8C8Q - chains C and G of the 13 polymer chains in the assembly; structure by electron microscopy, 3.36 A resolution.

[Chain C]
Name: Cytochrome c oxidase subunit 3
Organism: Schizosaccharomyces pombe
Notes: EC 7.1.1.9
UniProtKB: P14575 (COX3_SCHPO); residues 1-269 here = UniProt positions 1-269
Chain sequence (269 residues; row label = number of the first residue in the row):
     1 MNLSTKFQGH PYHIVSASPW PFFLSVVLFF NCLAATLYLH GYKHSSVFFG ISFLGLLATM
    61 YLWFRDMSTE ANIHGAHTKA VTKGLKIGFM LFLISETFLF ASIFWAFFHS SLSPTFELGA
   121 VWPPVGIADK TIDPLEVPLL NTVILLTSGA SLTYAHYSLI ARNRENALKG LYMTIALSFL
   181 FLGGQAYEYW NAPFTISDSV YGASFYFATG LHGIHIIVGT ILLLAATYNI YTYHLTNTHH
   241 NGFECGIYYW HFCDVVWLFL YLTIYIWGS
Not modelled in the structure: 1

[Chain G]
Name: Cytochrome c oxidase subunit 7
Organism: Schizosaccharomyces pombe
UniProtKB: G2TRP5 (COX7_SCHPO); numbering as in UniProt (aligned over 1-59)
Chain sequence (59 residues; row label = number of the first residue in the row):
     1 MKNTIVQQQR FLQSIHKPTY LQRPGSFALV YPYYAVMAGL GLYSLYASGR VIFGKKDAF
Not modelled in the structure: 1, 59

[Interface between chain C and chain G]
Residue-residue contacts - 35 pairs, chain C then chain G:
  Ala-17(C) / Tyr-20(G)  hydrophobic
  Pro-19(C) / Tyr-20(G)
  Phe-23(C) / Tyr-33(G)
  Phe-23(C) / Tyr-34(G)  hydrophobic
  Phe-23(C) / Met-37(G)  hydrophobic
  Val-27(C) / Met-37(G)  hydrophobic
  Phe-29(C) / Ser-44(G)
  Phe-30(C) / Met-37(G)  hydrophobic
  Phe-30(C) / Leu-40(G)  hydrophobic
  Phe-30(C) / Gly-41(G)
  Phe-30(C) / Ser-44(G)
  Leu-33(C) / Ser-44(G)
  Leu-37(C) / Ala-47(G)  hydrophobic
  Leu-37(C) / Val-51(G)  hydrophobic
  Gly-41(C) / Lys-56(G)
  Tyr-42(C) / Lys-55(G)
  Lys-43(C) / Arg-50(G)  hydrogen bond (backbone-side chain)
  Lys-43(C) / Asp-57(G)
  His-44(C) / Tyr-43(G)  hydrogen bond (backbone-side chain)
  Phe-48(C) / Leu-40(G)  hydrophobic
  Ile-51(C) / Leu-40(G)  hydrophobic
  Thr-59(C) / Tyr-33(G)
  Leu-62(C) / Leu-29(G)
  Arg-65(C) / Arg-23(G)
  Arg-65(C) / Ser-26(G)  hydrogen bond
  Asp-66(C) / Thr-19(G)
  Asp-66(C) / Tyr-20(G)
  Thr-69(C) / Thr-19(G)
  Thr-69(C) / Arg-23(G)  hydrogen bond
  Glu-70(C) / Thr-19(G)
  Asn-72(C) / Gln-9(G)  hydrogen bond (backbone-side chain)
  Ile-73(C) / Gln-13(G)  hydrogen bond (backbone-side chain)
  His-74(C) / Gln-22(G)  hydrogen bond
  Tyr-233(C) / Asn-3(G)
  His-234(C) / Ile-5(G)
Also at the interface, not in a pair above, chain C (32 interface residues in all): Ser-16, Ser-18, Trp-20, Val-26, Ser-52, Gly-55, Tyr-231
Also at the interface, not in a pair above, chain G (29 interface residues in all): Lys-2, Gln-8, Leu-12, Pro-18, Val-30, Ser-48

[In short]
32 residues of chain C and 29 residues of chain G are in contact, with 7 hydrogen bonds. Polar pairs include
Lys-43(C)/Arg-50(G), His-44(C)/Tyr-43(G) and Arg-65(C)/Ser-26(G).
Chain C is Cytochrome c oxidase subunit 3 and chain G is Cytochrome c oxidase subunit 7, both from
Schizosaccharomyces pombe; the structure, Cytochrome c oxidase from Schizosaccharomyces pombe, was determined
by electron microscopy.
